Entry 8WZO (X-ray diffraction, 2.25 A resolution); this record covers chains A and B.

== Chain A ==
Protein: E3 ubiquitin-protein ligase parkin
From: Homo sapiens
UniProt: O60260 (PRKN_HUMAN); numbering as in UniProt (aligned over 141-465)
Amino-acid sequence (325 residues; row label = number of the first residue in the row):
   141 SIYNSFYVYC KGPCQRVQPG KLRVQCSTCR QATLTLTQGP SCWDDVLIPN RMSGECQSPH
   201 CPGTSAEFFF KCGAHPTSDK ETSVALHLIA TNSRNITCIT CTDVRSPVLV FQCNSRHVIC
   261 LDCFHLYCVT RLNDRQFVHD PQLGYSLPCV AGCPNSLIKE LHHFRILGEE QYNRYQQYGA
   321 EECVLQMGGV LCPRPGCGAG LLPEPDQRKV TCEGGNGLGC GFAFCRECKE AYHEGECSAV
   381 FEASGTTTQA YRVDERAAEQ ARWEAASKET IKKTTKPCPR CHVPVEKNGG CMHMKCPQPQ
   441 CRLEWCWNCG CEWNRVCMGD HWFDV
Not modelled in the structure: 141, 380-391, 407-413
Bound ions: Zn2+ site 1: Cys150, Cys154, Cys212, His215; Zn2+ site 2: Cys166, Cys169, Cys196, Cys201; Zn2+ site 3: Cys238, Cys241, Cys260, Cys263; Zn2+ site 4: Cys253, His257, Cys289, Cys293; Zn2+ site 5: Cys332, Cys337, Cys352, Cys360; Zn2+ site 6: Cys365, Cys368, His373; Zn2+ site 7: Cys418, Cys421, Cys436, Cys441; Zn2+ site 8: Cys446, Cys449, Cys457, His461
Swiss-Prot annotation at these positions:
  - zinc finger: Ser141 to Ala225 (RING-type 0), Cys238 to Cys293 (RING-type 1), Asn313 to Cys377 (IBR-type), Cys418 to Cys449 (RING-type 2)
  - region: Thr204 to Cys238 (SYT11 binding 1), His257 to Cys293 (SYT11 binding 2), Ser378 to Thr410 (REP)
  - active site: Cys431
  - binding site (Zn(2+)): Cys238, Cys241, Cys253, His257, Cys260, Cys263, Cys289, Cys293, Cys332, Cys337, Cys352, Cys360, Cys365, Cys368, His373, Cys377, Cys418, Cys421, Cys436, Cys441 and 4 more in UniProt
  - modified residue (Phosphothreonine): Thr175, Thr217
  - cross-link (Glycyl lysine isopeptide (Lys-Gly)): Lys349 (interchain with G-Cter in ISG15), Lys369 (interchain with G-Cter in ISG15)

== Chain B ==
Protein: NEDD8
From: Homo sapiens
UniProt: Q15843 (NEDD8_HUMAN); residues 1-76 here = UniProt positions 1-76
Amino-acid sequence (77 residues; numbered 0 to 76; the number before each row is that of its first residue; numbering starts at 0):
     0 SMLIKVKTLT GKEIEIDIEP TDKVERIKER VEEKEGIPPQ QQRLIYSGKQ MNDEKTAADY
    60 KILGGSVLHL VLALRGG
Not modelled in the structure: 73-76
Modified positions: Ser65 (phosphoserine; SEP)
Construct notes: expression tag (0)
Swiss-Prot annotation at these positions:
  - region: Val70 to Ala72 (Interaction with UBE1C)
  - site (Interaction with UBE1C): Leu8, Ile44
  - modified residue: Gln40 (Microbial infection: Deamidated glutamine), Lys48 (N6-acetyllysine)
  - cross-link: Gly76 (Glycyl lysine isopeptide (Gly-Lys) (interchain with K-? in acceptor proteins))

== Interface between chain A and chain B ==
Contacting residue pairs (58):
  Lys151(A) with Gly63(B), hydrogen bond (side chain-backbone); Ser65(B)
  Leu187(A) with Lys60(B), hydrogen bond (backbone-side chain)
  Thr222(A) with Leu62(B)
  Val224(A) with Leu62(B)
  His279(A) with Gly47(B), hydrogen bond (side chain-backbone)
  Gln282(A) with Lys48(B)
  Leu283(A) with Lys48(B)
  Gly284(A) with Ser46(B); Gly47(B); Lys48(B)
  Tyr285(A) with Ser46(B), hydrogen bond (backbone-backbone)
  Glu300(A) with Lys60(B)
  Leu301(A) with Ser46(B)
  His302(A) with Tyr45(B), hydrogen bond; Tyr59(B); Lys60(B), hydrogen bond (side chain-backbone); Ser65(B)
  Arg305(A) with Ser65(B)
  Tyr312(A) with Tyr45(B), hydrogen bond; Ser46(B); Ser65(B)
  Tyr315(A) with Ser46(B)
  Gln316(A) with Tyr45(B); Ser46(B), hydrogen bond; Ser65(B); Val66(B); His68(B)
  Gln317(A) with Lys6(B), hydrogen bond; Leu8(B), hydrogen bond (side chain-backbone); His68(B)
  Gly319(A) with Gly47(B)
  Ala320(A) with Leu8(B), hydrophobic; Ile44(B), hydrophobic; His68(B)
  Glu321(A) with Leu8(B)
  Cys323(A) with Gly47(B), hydrogen bond (side chain-backbone)
  Val324(A) with Val70(B), hydrophobic
  Met327(A) with Gln49(B)
  Leu331(A) with Leu8(B), hydrophobic
  Cys337(A) with Leu8(B); Thr9(B)
  Gly338(A) with Leu8(B)
  Ala339(A) with Thr9(B)
  Gly340(A) with Leu8(B); Val70(B); Leu71(B)
  Leu342(A) with Arg42(B); Val70(B), hydrophobic; Leu71(B); Ala72(B), hydrophobic
  Asn356(A) with Lys11(B); Glu34(B)
  Gly357(A) with Thr9(B), hydrogen bond (backbone-side chain); Lys11(B)
  Leu358(A) with Thr7(B); Thr9(B); Leu71(B), hydrophobic
Interface residues without a listed pair, chain A (36 interface residues in all): Arg170, Ser223, Asn313, Leu341
Interface residues without a listed pair, chain B (27 interface residues in all): Glu18, Ile36, Ile61, Gly64

== Summary ==
The interface between chain A and chain B involves 36 residues on one side and 27 on the other; the contacts
include 12 hydrogen bonds. Polar pairs include Lys151(A)-Gly63(B), Leu187(A)-Lys60(B) and His279(A)-Gly47(B).
Here chain A is E3 ubiquitin-protein ligase parkin and chain B is NEDD8, both from Homo sapiens. Entry 8WZO
(Parkin in complex with phospho NEDD8) was determined by X-ray diffraction.
